PDB entry 7Z13 | electron microscopy, 3.40 A resolution | chains 3 and 5 of the 28 polymer chains in the assembly

Chain 3:
Name: DNA replication licensing factor MCM3
Organism: Saccharomyces cerevisiae
Notes: EC 3.6.4.12
Reference sequence: P24279 (MCM3_YEAST); residue numbers follow UniProt; this construct covers 1-971
Chain sequence (1006 residues; each row starts with the number of its first residue; numbers below 1 keep their minus sign (Met-34 is residue -34)):
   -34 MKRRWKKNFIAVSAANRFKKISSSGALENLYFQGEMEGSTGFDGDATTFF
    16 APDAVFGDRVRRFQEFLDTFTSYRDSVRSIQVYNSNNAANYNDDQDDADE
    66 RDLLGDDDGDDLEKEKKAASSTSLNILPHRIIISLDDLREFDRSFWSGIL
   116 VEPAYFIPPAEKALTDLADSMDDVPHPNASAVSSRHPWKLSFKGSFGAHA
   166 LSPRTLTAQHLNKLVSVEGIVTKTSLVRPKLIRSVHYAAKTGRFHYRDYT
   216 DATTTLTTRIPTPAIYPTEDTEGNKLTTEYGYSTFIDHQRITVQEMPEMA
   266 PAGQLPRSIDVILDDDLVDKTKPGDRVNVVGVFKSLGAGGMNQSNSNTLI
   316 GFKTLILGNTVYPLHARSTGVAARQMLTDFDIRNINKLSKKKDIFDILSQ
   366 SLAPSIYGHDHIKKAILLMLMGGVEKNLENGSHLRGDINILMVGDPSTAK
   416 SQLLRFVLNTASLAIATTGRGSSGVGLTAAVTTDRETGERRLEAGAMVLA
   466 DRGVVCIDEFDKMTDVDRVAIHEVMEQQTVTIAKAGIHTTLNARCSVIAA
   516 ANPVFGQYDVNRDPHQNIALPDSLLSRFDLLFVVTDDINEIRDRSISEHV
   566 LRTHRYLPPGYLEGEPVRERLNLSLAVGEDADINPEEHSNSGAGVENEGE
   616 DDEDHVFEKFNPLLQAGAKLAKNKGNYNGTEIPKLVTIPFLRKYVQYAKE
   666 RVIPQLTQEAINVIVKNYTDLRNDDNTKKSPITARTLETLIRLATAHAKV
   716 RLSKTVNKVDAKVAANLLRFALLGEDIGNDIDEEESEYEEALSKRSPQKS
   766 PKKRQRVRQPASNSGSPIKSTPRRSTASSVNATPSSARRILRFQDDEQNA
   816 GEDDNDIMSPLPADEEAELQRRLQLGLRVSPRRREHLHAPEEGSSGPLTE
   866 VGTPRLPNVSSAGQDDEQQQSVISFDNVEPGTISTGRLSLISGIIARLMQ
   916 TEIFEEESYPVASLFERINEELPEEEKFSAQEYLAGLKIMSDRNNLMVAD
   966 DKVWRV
Disordered / not traced: -34 to 17, 60-89, 330-338, 596-647, 742-971
Construct notes: initiating methionine (-34); expression tag (-33 to 0)
Curated features (UniProtKB/Swiss-Prot):
  - motif: Ser541 to Asp544 (Arginine finger)
  - binding site (ATP): Gly409 to Ser416
  - modified residue: Ser761 (Phosphoserine), Ser777 (Phosphoserine), Ser781 (Phosphoserine), Thr868 (Phosphothreonine)
  - mutagenesis: Lys415 (K415A: No effect on MCM2-7 complex helicase activity. Loss of MCM2-7 complex helicase activity; when associated with MCM5 A-422. Reduces MCM2-7 complex helicase activity ...)
Bound ions: Mg2+: Ser416 (together with ATP)
Residues lining bound ligands:
  - ATP (adenosine-5'-triphosphate), molecule 1: Ser370, Ile371, Tyr372, His374, Asp410, Pro411, Ser412, Thr413, Ala414, Lys415, Ser416, Gln417, Glu474, Asn517, Ile561, Val565
  - ATP, molecule 2: Ser541, Arg542, Ala699, Arg700, Glu703

Chain 5:
Name: DNA helicase
Organism: Saccharomyces cerevisiae
Notes: EC 3.6.4.12
Reference sequence: A0A6A5PUY8 (A0A6A5PUY8_YEASX); residue numbers follow UniProt; this construct covers 1-775
Chain sequence (775 residues; numbered 1 to 775; the number before each row is that of its first residue):
     1 MSFDRPEIYSAPVLQGESPNDDDNTEIIKSFKNFILEFRLDSQFIYRDQL
    51 RNNILVKNYSLTVNMEHLIGYNEDIYKKLSDEPSDIIPLFETAITQVAKR
   101 ISILSRAQSANNNDKDPENTSMDTDSLLLNSLPTFQLILNSNANQIPLRD
   151 LDSEHVSKIVRLSGIIISTSVLSSRATYLSIMCRNCRHTTSITINNFNSI
   201 TGNTVSLPRSCLSTIESESSMANESNIGDESTKKNCGPDPYIIIHESSKF
   251 IDQQFLKLQEIPELVPVGEMPRNLTMTCDRYLTNKVIPGTRVTIVGIYSI
   301 YNSKNGAGSGRSGGGNGGSGVAIRTPYIKILGIQSDVETSSIWNSVTMFT
   351 EEEEEEFLQLSRNPKLYEILTNSIAPSIFGNEDIKKAIVCLLMGGSKKIL
   401 PDGMRLRGDINVLLLGDPGTAKSQLLKFVEKVSPIAVYTSGKGSSAAGLT
   451 ASVQRDPMTREFYLEGGAMVLADGGVVCIDEFDKMRDEDRVAIHEAMEQQ
   501 TISIAKAGITTVLNSRTSVLAAANPIYGRYDDLKSPGDNIDFQTTILSRF
   551 DMIFIVKDDHNEERDISIANHVINIHTGNANAMQNQQEENGSEISIEKMK
   601 RYITYCRLKCAPRLSPQAAEKLSSNFVTIRKQLLINELESTERSSIPITI
   651 RQLEAIIRITESLAKLELSPIAQERHVDEAIRLFQASTMDAASQDPIGGL
   701 NQASGTSLSEIRRFEQELKRRLPIGWSTSYQTLRREFVDTHRFSQLALDK
   751 ALYALEKHETIQLRHQGQNIYRSGV
Disordered / not traced: 1-20, 105-129, 199-204, 214-234, 305-317
Bound ions: Zn2+: Cys183, Cys186, Cys211, Cys236; Mg2+: Ser423 (together with ATP)
Residues lining bound ligands:
  - ATP (adenosine-5'-triphosphate), molecule 1: Ser377, Ile378, Phe379, Asp417, Pro418, Gly419, Thr420, Ala421, Lys422, Ser423, Gln424, Asn524, Ile568, Val572
  - ATP, molecule 2: Met404, Glu498, Gln499, Ser548, Arg549, Ile650, Arg651, Glu654

Chain 3 / chain 5 interface:
Residue-residue contacts - 127 pairs, chain 3 then chain 5:
  Tyr120(3) - Glu246(5)
  Thr172(3) - Leu172(5)
  Thr172(3) - Asp252(5)
  Ala173(3) - Ile251(5)
  Ala173(3) - Asp252(5)
  Leu176(3) - Phe250(5)  hydrophobic
  Asn177(3) - His245(5)
  Asn177(3) - Ser248(5)
  Lys188(3) - Glu461(5)  salt bridge
  Leu221(3) - Glu246(5)
  Thr222(3) - Glu246(5)
  Thr223(3) - Ile244(5)
  Thr223(3) - His245(5)
  Thr223(3) - Glu246(5)  hydrogen bond (backbone-side chain)
  Ile225(3) - Arg184(5)
  Ile225(3) - Arg187(5)
  Ile225(3) - Ile242(5)  hydrophobic
  Pro262(3) - Val512(5)
  Pro262(3) - Asn514(5)
  Glu263(3) - Asn514(5)  hydrogen bond (backbone-side chain)
  Pro266(3) - Ile342(5)  hydrophobic
  Ala267(3) - Asp473(5)
  Gly268(3) - Val470(5)
  Gly268(3) - Asp473(5)
  Gln269(3) - Ser341(5)  hydrogen bond
  Leu270(3) - Leu464(5)
  Leu270(3) - Leu513(5)  hydrophobic
  Pro271(3) - Leu513(5)
  Arg272(3) - Ser170(5)
  Arg272(3) - Val171(5)
  Lys299(3) - Glu246(5)
  Ser300(3) - His245(5)
  Ser300(3) - Phe250(5)
  Leu301(3) - His245(5)
  Gly302(3) - His245(5)  hydrogen bond (backbone-side chain)
  Ala303(3) - Ile243(5)
  Met306(3) - Val205(5)  hydrophobic
  Met306(3) - Ser206(5)
  Met306(3) - Leu207(5)  hydrogen bond (backbone-backbone)
  Asn307(3) - Ser206(5)  hydrogen bond (backbone-side chain)
  Gln308(3) - Arg209(5)  hydrogen bond
  Gln308(3) - Asp239(5)
  Ser311(3) - Asn302(5)
  Asn312(3) - Ser303(5)
  Thr313(3) - Arg175(5)
  Thr313(3) - Asn198(5)
  Thr313(3) - Phe255(5)
  Thr313(3) - Tyr327(5)
  Leu314(3) - Phe255(5)  hydrophobic
  Leu314(3) - Tyr301(5)
  Ile315(3) - Arg175(5)
  Gly316(3) - Ser174(5)
  Phe317(3) - Ser174(5)  hydrogen bond (backbone-backbone)
  Phe317(3) - Ala176(5)  hydrophobic
  Thr319(3) - Ser174(5)
  Pro369(3) - Asp402(5)
  Ser370(3) - Asp402(5)  hydrogen bond
  Ser370(3) - Met404(5)
  Ile371(3) - Met404(5)  hydrophobic
  Ser412(3) - Thr649(5)
  Ser412(3) - Ile650(5)
  Ser412(3) - Arg651(5)
  Ser416(3) - Gln499(5)
  Gln417(3) - Met404(5)
  Gln417(3) - Arg405(5)
  Gln417(3) - Gln499(5)  hydrogen bond
  Arg420(3) - Glu495(5)  salt bridge
  Arg420(3) - Thr501(5)  hydrogen bond
  Phe421(3) - Asp402(5)
  Thr433(3) - Ser503(5)
  Arg435(3) - Ala446(5)
  Arg435(3) - Glu488(5)  salt bridge
  Arg435(3) - Val491(5)
  Gly436(3) - Ser503(5)
  Gly436(3) - Ile504(5)
  Gly436(3) - Ala505(5)  hydrogen bond (backbone-backbone)
  Ser437(3) - Ala505(5)
  Ser437(3) - Lys506(5)
  Ser438(3) - Ala505(5)
  Ser438(3) - Lys506(5)
  Gly441(3) - Ala505(5)
  Gly441(3) - Ala507(5)
  Arg450(3) - Thr459(5)  hydrogen bond (side chain-backbone)
  Arg450(3) - Glu461(5)
  Asp473(3) - Glu495(5)
  Glu474(3) - His494(5)
  Glu474(3) - Glu495(5)
  Lys477(3) - Val491(5)
  Val519(3) - Gln543(5)
  Phe520(3) - Gln543(5)
  Gly521(3) - Gln543(5)
  Gln522(3) - Thr544(5)
  Gln522(3) - Arg643(5)
  Asp551(3) - Arg630(5)  salt bridge
  Ile553(3) - Arg630(5)
  Ile553(3) - Leu634(5)  hydrophobic
  Glu555(3) - Lys631(5)  salt bridge
  Asp558(3) - Arg630(5)  salt bridge
  Arg559(3) - Ser623(5)  hydrogen bond
  Arg559(3) - Ser624(5)
  Ser562(3) - Ser623(5)  hydrogen bond
  Ser562(3) - Phe626(5)
  Ser562(3) - Leu653(5)
  Val565(3) - Glu654(5)
  Leu566(3) - Ala619(5)
  Leu566(3) - Ser623(5)
  Leu566(3) - Ile657(5)  hydrophobic
  Thr568(3) - Leu400(5)
  His569(3) - Lys398(5)  hydrogen bond
  His569(3) - Glu654(5)  salt bridge
  Arg570(3) - Arg613(5)  hydrogen bond (backbone-side chain)
  Arg570(3) - Leu614(5)  hydrogen bond (side chain-backbone)
  Arg570(3) - Ser615(5)
  Arg570(3) - Pro616(5)
  Tyr571(3) - Ile399(5)
  Tyr571(3) - Leu400(5)  hydrophobic
  Tyr571(3) - Pro401(5)
  Leu572(3) - Arg613(5)
  Glu578(3) - Pro670(5)
  Glu578(3) - Ile671(5)
  Gly579(3) - Lys609(5)
  Gly579(3) - Cys610(5)
  Gly579(3) - Ala611(5)  hydrogen bond (backbone-backbone)
  Pro581(3) - Lys609(5)
  Pro581(3) - Cys610(5)
  Pro581(3) - Ala611(5)  hydrophobic
  Arg583(3) - Leu608(5)  hydrogen bond (side chain-backbone)
Other interface residues (no listed pair), chain 3 (88 interface residues in all): Arg224, Pro226, Ala368, Pro411, Leu442, Ala445, Glu458, Ala459, Leu464, Asp552, Ile561, Glu563, Glu580, Val582
Other interface residues (no listed pair), chain 5 (101 interface residues in all): Met182, Ile194, Gln254, Trp343, Ser345, Lys397, Leu406, Glu465, Gly466, Gly508, Thr510, Thr545, Ser548, Arg549, Glu620, Leu622, Val627, Leu633

In short:
Chain 3 and chain 5 form an interface of 88 and 101 residues respectively, with 20 hydrogen bonds and 7 salt
bridges. Among the polar pairs are Lys188(3)-Glu461(5), Arg420(3)-Glu495(5) and Arg435(3)-Glu488(5). One ATP
molecule is bound between chain 3 and chain 5.
Chain 3 is DNA replication licensing factor MCM3 and chain 5 is DNA helicase, both from Saccharomyces
cerevisiae; the structure, S. cerevisiae CMGE dimer nucleating origin DNA melting, was determined by electron
microscopy, deposited together with 7QHS.
